PDB entry 6YZ2 | X-ray diffraction, 2.20 A resolution | chain A

== Chain A ==
Name: Ion transport protein
From: Magnetococcus marinus (strain ATCC BAA-1437 / JCM 17883 / MC-1)
UniProt: A0L5S6 (A0L5S6_MAGMM); residues 1-274 here = UniProt positions 1-274
Chain sequence (276 residues; row label = number of the first residue in the row; numbers below 1 keep their minus sign (Ser-1 is residue -1)):
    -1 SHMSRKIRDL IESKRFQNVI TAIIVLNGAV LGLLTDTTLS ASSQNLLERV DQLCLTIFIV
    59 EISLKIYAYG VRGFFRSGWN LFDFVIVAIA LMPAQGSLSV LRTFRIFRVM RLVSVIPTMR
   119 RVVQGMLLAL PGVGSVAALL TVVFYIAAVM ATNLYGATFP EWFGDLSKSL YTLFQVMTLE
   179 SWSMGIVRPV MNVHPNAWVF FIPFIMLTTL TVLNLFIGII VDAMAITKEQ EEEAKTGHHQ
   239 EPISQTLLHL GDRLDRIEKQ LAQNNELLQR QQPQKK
Disordered / not traced: 92-99, 263-274
Sequence notes: expression tag (-1 to 0); engineered mutation Leu208 (Phe in A0L5S6)
Residues lining bound ligands:
  - hega-10 (2CV), molecule 1: Phe142, Glu159, Asp163, Ser165, Lys166, Leu168, Tyr169, Phe172, Arg186, Met189, Asn190, Pro193, Asn194, Trp196, Ile200
  - hega-10 (2CV), molecule 2: Phe172, Met175, Thr176, Leu177, Ile203, Met204, Thr207, Val210, Phe214

== Summary ==
Ligands of chain A: hega-10.
Chain A is Ion transport protein (Magnetococcus marinus (strain ATCC BAA-1437 / JCM 17883 / MC-1)); the
structure, Full length Open-form Sodium Channel NavMs F208L, was determined by X-ray diffraction together with
6YZ0 from the same study.
